Entry 7XJF (X-ray diffraction, 2.60 A resolution); this record covers chains A and C of the 3 polymer chains in the assembly.

[Chain A]
Protein: Heavy chain of 6MW3211 Fab
Source organism: Homo sapiens
Notes: antibody fragment or engineered binder
Chain sequence (227 residues; row label = number of the first residue in the row):
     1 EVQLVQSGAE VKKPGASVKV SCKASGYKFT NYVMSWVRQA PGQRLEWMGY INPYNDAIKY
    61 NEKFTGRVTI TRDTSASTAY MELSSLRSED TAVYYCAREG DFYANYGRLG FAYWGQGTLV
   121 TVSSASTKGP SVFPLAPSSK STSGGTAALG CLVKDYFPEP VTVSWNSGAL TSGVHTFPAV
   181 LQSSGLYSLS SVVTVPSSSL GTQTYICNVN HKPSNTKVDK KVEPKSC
Unresolved in the structure: 227
Disulfides: Cys22-Cys96, Cys151-Cys207

[Chain C]
Protein: Leukocyte surface antigen CD47
Source organism: Homo sapiens
Reference sequence: Q08722 (CD47_HUMAN); residues 1-116 here correspond to UniProt positions 19-134 (UniProt number = residue number + 18)
Chain sequence (116 residues; numbered 1 to 116; the number before each row is that of its first residue):
     1 QLLFNKTKSV EFTFGNDTVV IPCFVTNMEA QNTTEVYVKW KFKGRDIYTF DGALNKSTVP
    61 TDFSSAKIEV SQLLKGDASL KMDKSDAVSH TGNYTCEVTE LTREGETIIE LKYRVV
Sequence notes: engineered mutation Gly15 (Cys33 in Q08722)
Curated features (UniProtKB/Swiss-Prot):
  - modified residue: Gln1 (Pyrrolidone carboxylic acid), Ser71 (Phosphoserine)
  - glycosylation (N-linked (GlcNAc...) asparagine): Asn5, Asn16, Asn32, Asn55, Asn93
Disulfides: Cys23-Cys96
Covalent attachments: glycan linked to Asn16, Asn32, Asn55; N-acetylglucosamine (NAG) linked to Asn93
Reported in the primary citation:
  - post-translational modification sites: Asn16, Asn32, Asn55, Asn93

[Chain A / chain C interface]
Pairs across the interface (26; chain A residue first):
  Thr30(A) with Thr102(C), hydrogen bond (backbone-side chain)
  Asn31(A) with Leu101(C); Thr102(C)
  Tyr32(A) with Thr102(C)
  Val33(A) with Thr102(C)
  Asn52(A) with Thr102(C), hydrogen bond (side chain-backbone)
  Tyr54(A) with Gln1(C), hydrogen bond (side chain-backbone); Thr102(C); Arg103(C)
  Asp101(A) with Thr34(C), hydrogen bond (backbone-side chain); Glu35(C)
  Phe102(A) with Thr34(C); Glu35(C); Ala53(C), hydrophobic; Leu101(C)
  Tyr103(A) with Thr34(C), hydrogen bond (backbone-backbone); Glu35(C); Val36(C); Tyr37(C); Asp51(C), hydrogen bond; Ala53(C), hydrophobic; Thr99(C); Leu101(C)
  Ala104(A) with Leu101(C), hydrogen bond (backbone-backbone)
  Leu109(A) with Ala53(C), hydrophobic; Leu54(C), hydrophobic
Other interface residues (no listed pair), chain C (14 interface residues in all): Asn32, Gly52

[Summary]
11 residues of chain A face 14 of chain C across their interface; the contacts include 7 hydrogen bonds. Among
the polar pairs are Thr30(A)-Thr102(C), Asn52(A)-Thr102(C) and Tyr54(A)-Gln1(C). N-acetylglucosamine is
covalently linked to Asn93(C). The paper reports modification sites Asn16(C), Asn32(C) and Asn55(C) among
others.
Here chain A is Heavy chain of 6MW3211 Fab and chain C is Leukocyte surface antigen CD47, both from Homo
sapiens. Entry 7XJF (Crystal structure of 6MW3211 Fab in complex with CD47) was determined by X-ray
diffraction.
